PDB entry 6JK3 | X-ray diffraction, 1.12 A resolution | chains A and C of the 3 polymer chains in the assembly

[Chain A (and C)]
Name: Lectin
Source organism: Pholiota squarrosa
Notes: chain C of this document is another copy of the same molecule, construct and numbering; everything in this record applies to it too
UniProt: A0A3B6UEU4 (A0A3B6UEU4_9AGAR); residues 1-40 here correspond to UniProt positions 4-43 (UniProt number = residue number + 3)
Sequence (40 residues; row label = number of the first residue in the row):
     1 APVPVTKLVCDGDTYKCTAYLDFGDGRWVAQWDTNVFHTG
Cystine bridges: Cys10-Cys17

[Interface between chain A and chain C]
Contacting residue pairs (32; chain A residue first):
  Ala1(A) - Cys10(C)
  Ala1(A) - Asp11(C)  hydrogen bond (backbone-side chain)
  Ala1(A) - Asp13(C)  hydrogen bond (backbone-side chain)
  Pro2(A) - Val9(C)  hydrophobic
  Pro2(A) - Cys10(C)
  Pro2(A) - Asp11(C)
  Val3(A) - Val9(C)
  Val3(A) - Cys10(C)  hydrogen bond (backbone-backbone)
  Pro4(A) - Leu8(C)
  Val5(A) - Leu8(C)  hydrogen bond (backbone-backbone)
  Val5(A) - Cys10(C)  hydrophobic
  Leu21(A) - Cys10(C)  hydrophobic
  Asp25(A) - His38(C)  salt bridge
  Arg27(A) - His38(C)
  Arg27(A) - Thr39(C)  hydrogen bond (backbone-side chain)
  Arg27(A) - Gly40(C)
  Trp28(A) - Phe37(C)
  Trp28(A) - His38(C)
  Val29(A) - Val36(C)
  Val29(A) - Phe37(C)  hydrogen bond (backbone-backbone)
  Val29(A) - Thr39(C)
  Ala30(A) - Cys10(C)  hydrophobic
  Ala30(A) - Cys17(C)  hydrophobic
  Ala30(A) - Thr34(C)
  Ala30(A) - Asn35(C)
  Gln31(A) - Thr34(C)  hydrogen bond (backbone-side chain)
  Gln31(A) - Asn35(C)  hydrogen bond (backbone-backbone)
  Gln31(A) - Phe37(C)
  Trp32(A) - Cys17(C)  hydrophobic
  Trp32(A) - Trp32(C)
  Trp32(A) - Asp33(C)
  Trp32(A) - Thr34(C)
Also at the interface, not in a pair above, chain A (15 interface residues in all): Leu8, Ala19
Also at the interface, not in a pair above, chain C (16 interface residues in all): Gly12

[Overview]
Chain A and chain C form an interface of 15 and 16 residues respectively, with 8 hydrogen bonds and 1 salt
bridge. Among the polar pairs are Asp25(A)-His38(C), Ala1(A)-Asp11(C) and Ala1(A)-Asp13(C).
Both chains are Lectin (Pholiota squarrosa). Entry 6JK3 (Crystal structure of a mini fungal lectin, PhoSL in
complex with core-fucosylated chitobiose) was determined by X-ray diffraction, deposited together with 6JK2.
